5N8Y - chains M and N of the 24 polymer chains in the assembly; structure by electron microscopy, 4.70 A resolution (low resolution: residue-level contacts below are approximate; hydrogen-bond / salt-bridge calls are withheld).

Chain M (and N):
Name: Circadian clock protein KaiA
Organism: Synechococcus elongatus
Notes: chain N of this document is another copy of the same molecule, construct and numbering; everything in this record applies to it too
UniProtKB: Q79PF6 (KAIA_SYNE7); numbering as in UniProt (aligned over 1-284)
Sequence (284 residues; numbered 1 to 284; the number before each row is that of its first residue):
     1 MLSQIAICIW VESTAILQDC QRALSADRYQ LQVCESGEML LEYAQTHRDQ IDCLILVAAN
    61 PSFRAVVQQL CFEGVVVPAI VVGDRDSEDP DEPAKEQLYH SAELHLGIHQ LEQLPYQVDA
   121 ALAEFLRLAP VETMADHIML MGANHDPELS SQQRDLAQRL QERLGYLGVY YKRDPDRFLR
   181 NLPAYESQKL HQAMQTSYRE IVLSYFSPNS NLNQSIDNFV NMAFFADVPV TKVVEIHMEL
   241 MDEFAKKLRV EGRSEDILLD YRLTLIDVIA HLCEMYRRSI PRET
Not modelled in the structure: 1-173, 283-284 (chain N: 1-173, 281-284)
Curated features (UniProtKB/Swiss-Prot):
  - region: Gly165 to Arg173 (Flexible linker)
  - mutagenesis: Ile9 (I9T: Extends the period of the circadian rhythm to 29 hours), Ile16 (I16F: Extends the period of the circadian rhythm to 27 hours), Leu31 (L31P: Extends the period of the circadian rhythm to 27 hours), Ser36 (S36P: Extends the period of the circadian rhythm to 29 hours), Cys53 (C53S: Induces an arrhythmic phenotype), Val76 (V76G: Extends the period of the circadian rhythm to 28 hours), Glu103 (E103K: In kaiA1; extends the period of the circadian rhythm to 33 hours and increases the interaction with KaiB), Gln113 (Q113R: Extends the period of the circadian rhythm to 33 hours), Gln117 (Q117L: Extends the period of the circadian rhythm to 26 hours), Asp119 (D119E: Extends the period of the circadian rhythm to 30 hours; D119G: Extends the period of the circadian rhythm to 26 hours), Val131 (V131A: Extends the period of the circadian rhythm to 28 hours), Asp136 (D136V: Extends the period of the circadian rhythm to 30 hours; D136Y: Extends the period of the circadian rhythm to 29 hours), 17 further mutagenesis entries in UniProt

How chain M and chain N interact:
Residue-residue contacts (7):
  Ile269(M) - Cys273(N)
  Ala270(M) - Val230(N)
  Cys273(M) - Cys273(N)
  Cys273(M) - Tyr276(N)
  Tyr276(M) - Tyr276(N)
  Tyr276(M) - Arg277(N)
  Arg277(M) - Tyr276(N)
Other interface residues (no listed pair), chain M (9 interface residues in all): Val230, Arg262, Glu274, Arg282
Other interface residues (no listed pair), chain N (9 interface residues in all): Pro175, Arg262, Ile269, Ala270, Leu272

Overview:
Chain M and chain N each contribute 9 residues to their interface. Curated annotation (UniProt) lists 29
mutagenesis sites on chain M.
Both chains are Circadian clock protein KaiA (Synechococcus elongatus). Entry 5N8Y (KaiCBA circadian clock
backbone model based on a Cryo-EM density) was determined by electron microscopy.
